PDB entry 9G77 | electron microscopy, 2.87 A resolution | chains A and B of the 5 polymer chains in the assembly

== Chain A ==
Molecule: DNA polymerase subunit gamma-1
Organism: Mus musculus
Notes: EC 2.7.7.7
Reference sequence: Q75WC0 (Q75WC0_MOUSE); residues 26-1217 here = UniProt positions 26-1217
Amino-acid sequence (1199 residues; row label = number of the first residue in the row):
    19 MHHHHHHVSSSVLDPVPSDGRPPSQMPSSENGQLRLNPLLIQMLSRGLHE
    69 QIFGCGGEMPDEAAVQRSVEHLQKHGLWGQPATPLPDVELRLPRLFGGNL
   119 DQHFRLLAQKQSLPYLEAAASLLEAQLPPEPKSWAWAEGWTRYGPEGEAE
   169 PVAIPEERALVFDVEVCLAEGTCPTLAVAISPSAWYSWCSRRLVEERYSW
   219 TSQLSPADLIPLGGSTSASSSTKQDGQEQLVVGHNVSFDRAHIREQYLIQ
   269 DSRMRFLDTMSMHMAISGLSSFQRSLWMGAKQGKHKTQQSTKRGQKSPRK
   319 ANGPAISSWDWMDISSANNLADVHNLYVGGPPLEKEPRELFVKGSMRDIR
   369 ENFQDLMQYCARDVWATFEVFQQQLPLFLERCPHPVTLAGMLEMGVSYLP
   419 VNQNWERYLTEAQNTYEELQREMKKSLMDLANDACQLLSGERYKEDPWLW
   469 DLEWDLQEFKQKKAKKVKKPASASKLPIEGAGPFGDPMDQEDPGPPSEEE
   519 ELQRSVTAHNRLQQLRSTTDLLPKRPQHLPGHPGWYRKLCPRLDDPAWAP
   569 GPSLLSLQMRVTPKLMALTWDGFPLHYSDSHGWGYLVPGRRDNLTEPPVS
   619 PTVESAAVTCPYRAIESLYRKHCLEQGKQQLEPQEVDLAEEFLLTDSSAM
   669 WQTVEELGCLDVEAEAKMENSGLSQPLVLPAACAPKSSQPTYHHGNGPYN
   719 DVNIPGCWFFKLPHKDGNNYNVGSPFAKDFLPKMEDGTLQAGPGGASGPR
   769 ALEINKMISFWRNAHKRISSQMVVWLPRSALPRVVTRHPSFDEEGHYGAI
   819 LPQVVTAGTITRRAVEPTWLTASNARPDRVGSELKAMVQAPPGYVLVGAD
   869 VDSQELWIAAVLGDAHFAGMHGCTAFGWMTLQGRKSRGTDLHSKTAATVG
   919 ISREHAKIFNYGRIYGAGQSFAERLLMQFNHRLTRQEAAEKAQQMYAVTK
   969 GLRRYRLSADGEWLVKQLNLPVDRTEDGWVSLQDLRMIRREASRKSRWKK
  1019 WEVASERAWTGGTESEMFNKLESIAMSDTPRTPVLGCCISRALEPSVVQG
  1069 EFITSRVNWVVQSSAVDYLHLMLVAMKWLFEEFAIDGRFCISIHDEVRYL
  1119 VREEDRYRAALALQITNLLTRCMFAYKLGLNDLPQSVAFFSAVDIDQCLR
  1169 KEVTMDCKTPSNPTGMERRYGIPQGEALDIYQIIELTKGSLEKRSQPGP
Unresolved in the structure: 19-49, 231-245, 300-325, 481-507, 611-625, 645-708, 967-1028, 1212-1217
Sequence notes: initiating methionine (19); expression tag (20-25)
Bound ions: Ca2+ site 1: His-252, Asp-257 (shared with 1 residue of chain P); Ca2+ site 2: Asp-868, Val-869
Small-molecule neighbours: 2'-deoxycytidine-5'-triphosphate (DCP): Ser-871, Gln-872, Glu-873, Lys-903, His-910, Arg-921, Lys-925, Ile-926, Tyr-929, Tyr-933, His-1112, Asp-1113
From the paper describing this entry:
  - mutagenesis - A449T, W726S/E1121G, G826S, Y933C: decreased catalytic activity

== Chain B ==
Molecule: DNA polymerase subunit gamma-2
Organism: Mus musculus
Reference sequence: Q9QZM2 (DPOG2_MOUSE); residues 17-459 here = UniProt positions 17-459
Amino-acid sequence (450 residues; row label = number of the first residue in the row):
    16 MWLSGYAGPADGTQQPDAPEHAVAREALVDLCRRRHFFSGTPQQLSTAAL
    66 LSGCHARFGPLGVELRKNLASQWWSSMVVFREQVFAVDSLHQEPGSSQPR
   116 DSAFRLVSPESIREILQDREPSKEQLVAFLENLLKTSGKLRATLLHGALE
   166 HYVNCLDLVNRKLPFGLAQIGVCFHPVSNSNQTPSSVTRVGEKTEASLVW
   216 FTPTRTSSQWLDFWLRHRLLWWRKFAMSPSNFSSADCQDELGRKGSKLYY
   266 SFPWGKEPIETLWNLGDQELLHTYPGNVSTIQGRDGRKNVVPCVLSVSGD
   316 VDLGTLAYLYDSFQLAENSFARKKSLQRKVLKLHPCLAPIKVALDVGKGP
   366 TVELRQVCQGLLNELLENGISVWPGYSETVHSSLEQLHSKYDEMSVLFSV
   416 LVTETTLENGLIQLRSRDTTMKEMMHISKLRDFLVKYLASASNVHHHHHH
Unresolved in the structure: 16-40, 193-202, 331-341, 459-465
Sequence notes: initiating methionine (16); expression tag (460-465)

== How chain A and chain B interact ==
Pairs across the interface - 59 pairs, chain A then chain B:
  Glu-429(A) with Arg-231(B), salt bridge
  Asn-432(A) with Arg-231(B)
  Glu-436(A) with Arg-231(B), salt bridge; Leu-235(B)
  Glu-440(A) with Pro-244(B)
  Lys-443(A) with Lys-239(B); Ala-241(B), hydrogen bond (side chain-backbone)
  Asp-447(A) with Met-242(B); Lys-347(B), salt bridge
  Asn-450(A) with Asp-433(B); Thr-434(B)
  Asp-451(A) with Lys-347(B), salt bridge
  Cys-453(A) with Thr-434(B); Met-436(B)
  Gln-454(A) with Arg-343(B); Thr-435(B)
  Leu-456(A) with Met-436(B), hydrophobic
  Phe-477(A) with Leu-426(B), hydrophobic; Met-439(B)
  Gln-479(A) with Asn-424(B); Leu-426(B)
  Arg-522(A) with Gln-374(B), hydrogen bond
  Thr-525(A) with Gln-371(B), hydrogen bond
  Ala-526(A) with Gln-371(B); Gly-375(B)
  Arg-529(A) with Glu-368(B), salt bridge; Val-372(B); Leu-422(B)
  Leu-530(A) with Gly-375(B); Leu-376(B); Glu-379(B); Ile-442(B), hydrophobic
  Leu-533(A) with Val-372(B), hydrophobic; Thr-421(B); Leu-422(B); His-441(B), hydrogen bond (backbone-side chain); Ile-442(B), hydrophobic
  Arg-534(A) with Ser-443(B)
  Thr-536(A) with Glu-423(B); Asn-424(B), hydrogen bond (side chain-backbone); His-441(B), hydrogen bond
  Leu-540(A) with Lys-444(B)
  Leu-547(A) with Glu-438(B)
  Pro-548(A) with Glu-438(B)
  Gly-549(A) with Lys-437(B); Glu-438(B), hydrogen bond (backbone-side chain)
  His-550(A) with Thr-434(B); Met-436(B); Glu-438(B), salt bridge
  Pro-551(A) with Met-436(B)
  Tyr-554(A) with Thr-434(B)
  Leu-561(A) with Lys-451(B)
  Trp-566(A) with Lys-451(B); Tyr-452(B), hydrophobic; Ser-455(B)
  Pro-568(A) with Tyr-452(B), hydrophobic; Ser-455(B)
  Arg-768(A) with Ser-245(B)
  Arg-1186(A) with Asp-251(B)
Also at the interface, not in a pair above, chain A (36 interface residues in all): Thr-537, Leu-539, Thr-1182
Also at the interface, not in a pair above, chain B (38 interface residues in all): Gly-425, Phe-448

== In short ==
Chain A and chain B form an interface of 36 and 38 residues respectively; the contacts include 7 hydrogen
bonds and 6 salt bridges. Polar pairs include Glu-429(A)/Arg-231(B), Glu-436(A)/Arg-231(B) and
Asp-447(A)/Lys-347(B). Chain A binds 2'-deoxycytidine-5'-triphosphate. From the paper: A449T, W726S/E1121G and
G826S of chain A, among others, reduce catalytic activity.
Chain A is DNA polymerase subunit gamma-1 and chain B is DNA polymerase subunit gamma-2, both from Mus
musculus; the structure, Mouse mitochondrial DNA polymerase gamma ternary complex in error-editing conformer
(composite), was determined by electron microscopy together with 9G74, 9G75, 9IBX, 9IBZ, 9IC0, 9IC1 and 9IC3
from the same study.
